8OYI - chains B and K of the 9 polymer chains in the assembly; structure by electron microscopy, 2.19 A resolution.

[Chain B]
Protein: Particulate methane monooxygenase beta subunit
Source organism: Methylococcus capsulatus str. Bath
Notes: EC 1.14.18.3
Reference sequence: Q607G3 (PMOA_METCA); residue numbers follow UniProt; this construct covers 1-247
Sequence (247 residues; row label = number of the first residue in the row):
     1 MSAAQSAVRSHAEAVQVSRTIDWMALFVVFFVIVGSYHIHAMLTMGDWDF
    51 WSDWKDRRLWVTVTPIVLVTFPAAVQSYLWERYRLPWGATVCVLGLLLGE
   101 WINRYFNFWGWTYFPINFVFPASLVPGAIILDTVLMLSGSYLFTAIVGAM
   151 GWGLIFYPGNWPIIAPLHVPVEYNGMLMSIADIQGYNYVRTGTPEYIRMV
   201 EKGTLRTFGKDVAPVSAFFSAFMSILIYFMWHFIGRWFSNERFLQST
Unresolved in the structure: 1-6
Small-molecule neighbours:
  - 1,2-didecanoyl-sn-glycero-3-phosphocholine (P1O), molecule 1: L137, S138, G139, S140, F143
  - 1,2-didecanoyl-sn-glycero-3-phosphocholine (P1O), molecule 2: S140, L142, F143, I146
  - 1,2-didecanoyl-sn-glycero-3-phosphocholine (P1O), molecule 3: Y141, L142, F229, H232, F233, R236
  - 1,2-didecanoyl-sn-glycero-3-phosphocholine (P1O), molecule 4: W237, R242, F243, L244, Q245, S246, T247
  - diundecyl phosphatidyl choline (PLC), molecule 1: T44, V67, M199, M223
  - diundecyl phosphatidyl choline (PLC), molecule 2: R57, L154, Y157, P158, W161, K210, A213, P214, A217, F218
  - diundecyl phosphatidyl choline (PLC), molecule 3: L59, T62, V63, I66, V67, M199, T204, F219, I227
  - diundecyl phosphatidyl choline (PLC), molecule 4: G209, K210, D211, P214, V215, F218
  - diundecyl phosphatidyl choline (PLC), molecule 5: K210, P214, F218

[Chain K]
Protein: Ammonia monooxygenase/methane monooxygenase, subunit C family protein
Source organism: Methylococcus capsulatus str. Bath
Reference sequence: Q603F1 (Q603F1_METCA); residues 30-289 here correspond to UniProt positions 1-260 (UniProt number = residue number - 29)
Sequence (260 residues; row label = number of the first residue in the row):
    30 MAATTIGGAAAAEAPLLDKKWLTFALAIYTVFYLWVRWYEGVYGWSAGLD
    80 SFAPEFETYWMNFLYTEIVLEIVTASILWGYLWKTRDRNLAALTPREELR
   130 RNFTHLVWLVAYAWAIYWGASYFTEQDGTWHQTIVRDTDFTPSHIIEFYL
   180 SYPIYIITGFAAFIYAKTRLPFFAKGISLPYLVLVVGPFMILPNVGLNEW
   230 GHTFWFMEELFVAPLHYGFVIFGWLALAVMGTLTQTFYSFAQGGLGQSLC
   280 EAVDEGLIAK
Unresolved in the structure: 30-44, 281-289
Metal / ion sites: Cu ion: N227, H231, H245 (together with trifluoroethanol)
Small-molecule neighbours:
  - trifluoroethanol (ETF): T153, D156, G157, H160, H173, E176, F177, N227, H231, F240, H245, F248
  - 1,2-dihexanoyl-sn-glycero-3-phosphocholine (HXG), molecule 1: L63, R66, W67, W143, Y146, W147, Y151
  - 1,2-dihexanoyl-sn-glycero-3-phosphocholine (HXG), molecule 2: W234, F235, M236, E237, P243, Y246
  - 1,2-didecanoyl-sn-glycero-3-phosphocholine (P1O), molecule 1: W50, F53, A54, Y58, T103, L107, Y110, L111, R130, T133, V136, W137, A140, I186, T187, Y194, R198
  - 1,2-didecanoyl-sn-glycero-3-phosphocholine (P1O), molecule 2: S105, W108, G109, W112, F189, F192, I193, K196, I206, L211, F218
  - 1,2-didecanoyl-sn-glycero-3-phosphocholine (P1O), molecule 3: L208, L211, V212, V215, L254
  - diundecyl phosphatidyl choline (PLC), molecule 1: I57, V60, F61, W64, W67, Y68, Y72, Y88, N91, F92, T95, E96, L99, E100, T103, L179, I183, I186
  - diundecyl phosphatidyl choline (PLC), molecule 2: S80, F81, F85, M90, L93, Y94, I97, V98, I101, T167, D168, F169, Y178, L221, P222, V224, G225, E228
  - diundecyl phosphatidyl choline (PLC), molecule 3: I97, E100, I101, F169, Y178, P182, L221
  - diundecyl phosphatidyl choline (PLC), molecule 4: L226, W229, F233, W234, F235, M236, G247
  - diundecyl phosphatidyl choline (PLC), molecule 5: E237, L239, V241, P243, Y246, V249, W253

[Chain B / chain K interface]
Residue-residue contacts (35):
  R58(B) - W229(K)
  R58(B) - T232(K)
  R58(B) - F233(K)
  L59(B) - F233(K)  hydrophobic
  T62(B) - W229(K)  hydrogen bond
  L142(B) - L211(K)  hydrophobic
  I146(B) - V215(K)  hydrophobic
  I146(B) - F218(K)  hydrophobic
  T204(B) - T232(K)  hydrogen bond (side chain-backbone)
  T204(B) - M236(K)
  R206(B) - R165(K)
  R206(B) - H231(K)  hydrogen bond
  R206(B) - T232(K)
  R206(B) - M236(K)  hydrogen bond (side chain-backbone)
  R206(B) - E238(K)  salt bridge
  F208(B) - R165(K)
  F208(B) - D166(K)
  F208(B) - T167(K)
  F208(B) - T232(K)
  D211(B) - D168(K)
  D211(B) - T232(K)
  V215(B) - D168(K)
  V215(B) - E228(K)
  V215(B) - W229(K)
  F219(B) - G225(K)
  F219(B) - L226(K)  hydrophobic
  F219(B) - W229(K)  hydrophobic
  F222(B) - M219(K)  hydrophobic
  F222(B) - P222(K)
  F222(B) - N223(K)
  F222(B) - L226(K)  hydrophobic
  F222(B) - F251(K)  hydrophobic
  I225(B) - M219(K)  hydrophobic
  L226(B) - M219(K)  hydrophobic
  L226(B) - F251(K)  hydrophobic
Interface residues without a listed pair, chain B (19 interface residues in all): M150, T207, G209, S216, F218
Interface residues without a listed pair, chain K (23 interface residues in all): F81, F235, E237

[In short]
19 residues of chain B and 23 residues of chain K are in contact, with 4 hydrogen bonds and 1 salt bridge.
Polar contacts include R206(B)-E238(K), T62(B)-W229(K) and T204(B)-T232(K).
Chain B is Particulate methane monooxygenase beta subunit and chain K is Ammonia monooxygenase/methane
monooxygenase, subunit C family protein, both from Methylococcus capsulatus str. Bath; the structure,
particulate methane monooxygenase with 2,2,2-trifluoroethanol bound, was determined by electron microscopy
together with 8SR5, 8SQW, 8SR1, 8SR2 and 8SR4 from the same study.
